PDB entry 6RD4 | electron microscopy, 2.90 A resolution | chains 1 and 5 of the 31 polymer chains in the assembly

# Chain 1
Protein: ATP synthase associated protein ASA1
Source organism: Polytomella sp. Pringsheim 198.80
UniProt: Q85JD5 (Q85JD5_9CHLO); residue numbers follow UniProt; this construct covers 1-618
Chain sequence (618 residues; each row starts with the number of its first residue):
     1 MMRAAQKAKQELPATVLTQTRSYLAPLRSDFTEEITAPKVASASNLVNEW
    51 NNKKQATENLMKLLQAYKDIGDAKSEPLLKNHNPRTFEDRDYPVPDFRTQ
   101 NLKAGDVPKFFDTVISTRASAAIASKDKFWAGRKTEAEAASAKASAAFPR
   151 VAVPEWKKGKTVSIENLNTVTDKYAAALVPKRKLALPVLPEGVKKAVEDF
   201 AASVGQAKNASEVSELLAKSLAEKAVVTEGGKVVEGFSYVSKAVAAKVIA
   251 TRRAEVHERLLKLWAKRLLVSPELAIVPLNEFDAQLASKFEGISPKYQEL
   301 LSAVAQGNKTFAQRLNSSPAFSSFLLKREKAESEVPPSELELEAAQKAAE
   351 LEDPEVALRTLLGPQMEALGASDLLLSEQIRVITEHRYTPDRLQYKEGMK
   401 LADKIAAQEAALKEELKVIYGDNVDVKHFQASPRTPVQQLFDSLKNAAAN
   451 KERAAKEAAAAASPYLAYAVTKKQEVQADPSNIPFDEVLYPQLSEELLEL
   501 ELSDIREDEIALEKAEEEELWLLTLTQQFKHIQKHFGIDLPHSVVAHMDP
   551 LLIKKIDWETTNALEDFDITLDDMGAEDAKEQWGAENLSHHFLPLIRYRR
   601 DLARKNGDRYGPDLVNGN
Unresolved in the structure: 1-22, 618

# Chain 5
Protein: Mitochondrial F1F0 ATP synthase associated 14 kDa protein
Source organism: Polytomella sp. Pringsheim 198.80
UniProt: A0A024FSR7 (A0A024FSR7_9CHLO); residues 1-123 here = UniProt positions 1-123
Chain sequence (123 residues; numbered 1 to 123; the number before each row is that of its first residue):
     1 MKLLPESLQQEAATAAVVASWVLWHLDTQLLPTIMREHKLHACWAAAAKR
    51 YNEKLFKLNPSYDRVLSLPAVSKNQVLENVFHTAPKAPVEHLEKMVSANS
   101 KVYDALNLQSKRVLIWQVKPALF

# Chain 1 / chain 5 interface
Pairs across the interface - 148 pairs, chain 1 then chain 5:
  Leu79(1) - Val80(5)  hydrophobic
  His82(1) - Asn79(5)
  His82(1) - Val80(5)
  His82(1) - His82(5)
  Asn83(1) - Val76(5)
  Pro84(1) - Val71(5)  hydrophobic
  Pro84(1) - Gln75(5)
  Pro84(1) - Asn79(5)
  Arg85(1) - Pro69(5)
  Arg85(1) - Val71(5)  hydrogen bond (side chain-backbone)
  Arg85(1) - Ser72(5)
  Arg85(1) - Lys73(5)
  Arg85(1) - Val76(5)
  Glu88(1) - Pro69(5)
  Glu88(1) - Ala70(5)  hydrogen bond (side chain-backbone)
  Glu88(1) - Val71(5)
  Arg90(1) - Ser67(5)  hydrogen bond (side chain-backbone)
  Arg90(1) - Leu68(5)  hydrogen bond (side chain-backbone)
  Arg90(1) - Pro69(5)
  Val94(1) - Leu66(5)  hydrophobic
  Pro95(1) - Leu66(5)
  Asp96(1) - Asp63(5)
  Phe97(1) - Tyr62(5)  hydrophobic
  Arg98(1) - Phe56(5)  hydrogen bond (side chain-backbone)
  Arg98(1) - Lys57(5)
  Arg98(1) - Asn59(5)  hydrogen bond (side chain-backbone)
  Arg98(1) - Tyr62(5)
  Phe111(1) - Tyr62(5)
  Phe111(1) - Asp63(5)
  Phe111(1) - Leu66(5)  hydrophobic
  Val114(1) - Leu66(5)  hydrophobic
  Ile115(1) - Val65(5)  hydrophobic
  Ile115(1) - Ala70(5)
  Arg118(1) - Leu66(5)  hydrogen bond (side chain-backbone)
  Arg118(1) - Leu68(5)  hydrogen bond (side chain-backbone)
  Arg118(1) - Ala70(5)
  Ala119(1) - Ala70(5)
  Ala122(1) - Val71(5)  hydrophobic
  Ile123(1) - Gln75(5)
  Lys126(1) - Asn79(5)
  Val151(1) - Met95(5)  hydrophobic
  Val153(1) - Met95(5)  hydrophobic
  Pro154(1) - Asn99(5)
  Trp156(1) - Leu106(5)
  Thr161(1) - Leu106(5)
  Thr161(1) - Leu108(5)
  Val162(1) - Leu106(5)  hydrogen bond (backbone-backbone)
  Val162(1) - Asn107(5)
  Ser163(1) - Asn107(5)
  Ile164(1) - Tyr103(5)  hydrophobic
  Ile164(1) - Asn107(5)
  Leu167(1) - Asn99(5)
  Leu167(1) - Tyr103(5)  hydrophobic
  Val170(1) - Asn99(5)
  Tyr174(1) - His91(5)
  Tyr174(1) - Leu92(5)
  Tyr174(1) - Met95(5)  hydrophobic
  Tyr174(1) - Asn99(5)  hydrogen bond
  Ala175(1) - Leu92(5)
  Leu178(1) - Pro88(5)
  Leu178(1) - Val89(5)  hydrophobic
  Leu178(1) - Leu92(5)  hydrophobic
  Phe282(1) - Tyr62(5)  hydrophobic
  Leu286(1) - Tyr62(5)  hydrophobic
  Ala287(1) - Phe56(5)
  Ser288(1) - Phe56(5)
  Lys289(1) - Glu53(5)
  Phe290(1) - Asn52(5)
  Phe290(1) - Glu53(5)  hydrogen bond (backbone-side chain)
  Phe290(1) - Phe56(5)  hydrophobic
  Glu291(1) - Lys49(5)  salt bridge
  Glu291(1) - Glu53(5)
  Ile293(1) - Phe56(5)  hydrophobic
  Gln394(1) - Val65(5)
  Glu397(1) - Ser72(5)
  Glu397(1) - Asn74(5)  hydrogen bond
  Glu397(1) - Gln75(5)
  Lys400(1) - Asn74(5)
  Leu401(1) - Lys73(5)
  Leu401(1) - Leu77(5)  hydrophobic
  Lys404(1) - Asn74(5)  hydrogen bond
  Lys404(1) - Glu78(5)  salt bridge
  Ser463(1) - Tyr103(5)
  Pro464(1) - Tyr103(5)
  Tyr465(1) - Val96(5)
  Tyr465(1) - Asn99(5)
  Tyr465(1) - Ser100(5)
  Tyr465(1) - Tyr103(5)  hydrophobic
  Leu466(1) - Ser100(5)
  Ala469(1) - Val96(5)  hydrophobic
  Lys473(1) - Leu92(5)
  Gln477(1) - Val89(5)
  Leu497(1) - Phe81(5)  hydrophobic
  Leu500(1) - Lys73(5)  hydrogen bond (backbone-side chain)
  Glu501(1) - Lys73(5)  salt bridge
  Asp504(1) - Lys73(5)
  Glu507(1) - Leu68(5)
  Glu507(1) - Pro69(5)
  Lys514(1) - Arg64(5)  hydrogen bond (backbone-side chain)
  Lys514(1) - Ser67(5)
  Ala515(1) - Arg64(5)
  Trp521(1) - Leu55(5)  hydrophobic
  Leu522(1) - Asn59(5)
  Leu525(1) - Tyr51(5)
  Phe529(1) - Trp44(5)  hydrophobic
  Ile532(1) - Leu40(5)  hydrophobic
  Phe536(1) - Glu37(5)
  Phe536(1) - Leu40(5)  hydrophobic
  His542(1) - Thr33(5)  hydrogen bond (side chain-backbone)
  His542(1) - Arg36(5)
  His542(1) - Glu37(5)  salt bridge
  Val545(1) - Leu40(5)  hydrophobic
  Leu552(1) - Leu40(5)  hydrophobic
  Ile553(1) - Arg36(5)
  Ile556(1) - Met35(5)
  Ile556(1) - Arg36(5)
  Ile556(1) - Lys39(5)
  Ile556(1) - Leu40(5)
  Asp557(1) - Arg36(5)  salt bridge
  Glu559(1) - Lys39(5)  salt bridge
  Thr560(1) - Pro32(5)
  Leu564(1) - Lys39(5)
  Glu565(1) - Met35(5)
  Glu565(1) - Lys39(5)  hydrogen bond (backbone-side chain)
  Asp568(1) - His38(5)  salt bridge
  Asp568(1) - Lys39(5)
  Lys580(1) - Ala46(5)
  Glu581(1) - Ala46(5)
  Glu581(1) - Arg50(5)
  Trp583(1) - Ala42(5)  hydrophobic
  Trp583(1) - Cys43(5)  hydrophobic
  Gly584(1) - Cys43(5)
  Gly584(1) - Ala47(5)
  Ala585(1) - Ala47(5)
  Ala585(1) - Arg50(5)
  Asn587(1) - Cys43(5)  hydrogen bond
  Leu588(1) - Cys43(5)
  Leu588(1) - Trp44(5)  hydrophobic
  Leu588(1) - Ala47(5)  hydrophobic
  Leu588(1) - Tyr51(5)
  His591(1) - Trp44(5)
  His591(1) - Tyr51(5)  hydrogen bond
  Phe592(1) - Tyr51(5)  hydrophobic
  Phe592(1) - Lys54(5)
  Phe592(1) - Leu55(5)  hydrophobic
  Phe592(1) - Leu58(5)  hydrophobic
  Leu595(1) - Leu58(5)  hydrophobic
  Arg599(1) - Leu58(5)  hydrogen bond (side chain-backbone)
Other interface residues (no listed pair), chain 1 (95 interface residues in all): Ala152, Thr171, Ile405, Gln408, Ala511, Glu518, Gln582
Other interface residues (no listed pair), chain 5 (62 interface residues in all): Leu31, His41, Pro60, Val102, Asp104

# Summary
95 residues of chain 1 face 62 of chain 5 across their interface, with 20 hydrogen bonds and 7 salt bridges.
Among the polar pairs are Glu291(1)-Lys49(5), Lys404(1)-Glu78(5) and Glu501(1)-Lys73(5).
Chain 1 is ATP synthase associated protein ASA1 and chain 5 is Mitochondrial F1F0 ATP synthase associated 14
kDa protein, both from Polytomella sp. Pringsheim 198.80; the structure, CryoEM structure of Polytomella F-ATP
synthase, Full dimer, composite map, was determined by electron microscopy, deposited together with 6RD5,
6RD6, 6RD7, 6RD8, 6RD9, 6RDA and 46 further entries.
